7SBN - chains C and D of the 4 polymer chains in the assembly; structure by X-ray diffraction, 2.14 A resolution.

== Chain C (and D) ==
Name: Isoform 3 of Glutaminase kidney isoform, mitochondrial
From: Homo sapiens
Notes: EC 3.5.1.2; chain D of this document is another copy of the same molecule, construct and numbering; everything in this record applies to it too
UniProt: O94925 (GLSK_HUMAN), isoform O94925-3; residues 72-598 here = UniProt positions 72-598
Chain sequence (539 residues; each row starts with the number of its first residue):
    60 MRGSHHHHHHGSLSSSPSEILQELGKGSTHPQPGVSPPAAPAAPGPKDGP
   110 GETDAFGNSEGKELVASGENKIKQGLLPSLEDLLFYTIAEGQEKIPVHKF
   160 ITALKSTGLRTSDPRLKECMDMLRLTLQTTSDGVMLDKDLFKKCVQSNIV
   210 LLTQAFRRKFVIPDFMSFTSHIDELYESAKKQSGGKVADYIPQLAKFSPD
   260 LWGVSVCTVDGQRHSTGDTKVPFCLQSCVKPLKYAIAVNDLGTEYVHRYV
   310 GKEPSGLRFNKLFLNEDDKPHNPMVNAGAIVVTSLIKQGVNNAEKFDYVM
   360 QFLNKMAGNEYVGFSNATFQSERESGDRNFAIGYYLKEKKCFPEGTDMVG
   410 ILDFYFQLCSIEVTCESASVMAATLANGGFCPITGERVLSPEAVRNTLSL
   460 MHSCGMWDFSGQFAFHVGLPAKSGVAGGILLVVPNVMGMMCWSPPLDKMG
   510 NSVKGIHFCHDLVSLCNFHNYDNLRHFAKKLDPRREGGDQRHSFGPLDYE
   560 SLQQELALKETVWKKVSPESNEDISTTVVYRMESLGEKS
Disordered / not traced: 60-135, 150, 317-319, 547-598 (chain D: 60-134, 150, 191-192, 318-320, 547-598)
Differences from the reference sequence: initiating methionine (60); expression tag (61-71); engineered mutation W466 (Tyr in O94925)
Ligand contacts: glutamine (GLN): Y249, Q285, S286, N335, E381, N388, Y414, C418, W466, G483, V484
UniProt features mapped onto this chain:
  - region: G315 to F322 (Highly mobile activation loop)
  - binding site (substrate): S286, N335, E381, N388, Y414, V484
  - site: L72, S73 (Cleavage)
  - modified residue: K130 (N6-succinyllysine), K164 (N6-succinyllysine), K311 (N6-acetyllysine)
  - natural variant: R272 (R272K: In DEE71), P313 (P313L: In GDPAG), S482 (S482C: In CASGID)
  - mutagenesis: Y249 (Y249A: Loss of enzyme activity), S286 (S286A: Loss of enzyme activity), K289 (K289A: Loss of enzyme activity), F318 (F318Y: No effect on catalytic activity. Loss of inhibition by BPTES; when associated with S-322), L321 (L321A: Decreased enzyme activity), F322 (F322S: No effect on catalytic activity. Loss of inhibition by BPTES; when associated with Y-318), L323 (L323A: Decreased enzyme activity), Y394 (Y394A: Decreased enzyme activity; Y394L: No effect on catalytic activity. Loss of inhibition by BPTES)
What the authors report for this chain:
  - mutagenesis - Y466W: abolished catalytic activity on glutamine (citing earlier work)
  - mutagenesis - Y249F/Y466W: decreased binding to glutamine
  - mutagenesis - K320A/Y466W: increased binding to glutamine

== Chain C / chain D interface ==
Pairs across the interface - 19 pairs, chain C then chain D:
  K320(C) with Y394(D); K398(D)
  L321(C) with L321(D)
  D386(C) with Y393(D); K396(D), salt bridge; E397(D)
  R387(C) with E397(D)
  F389(C) with Y393(D), hydrophobic
  A390(C) with A390(D); Y393(D); Y394(D)
  Y393(C) with D386(D); F389(D), hydrophobic; A390(D); Y393(D), hydrophobic
  Y394(C) with A390(D)
  K396(C) with D386(D), salt bridge
  E397(C) with D386(D); R387(D)
Also at the interface, not in a pair above, chain C (11 interface residues in all): F322
Also at the interface, not in a pair above, chain D (11 interface residues in all): F322

== Overview ==
The chain C/chain D interface involves 11 residues from each chain; the contacts include 2 salt bridges. Its
one salt-bridged contact is D386(C)-K396(D). Ligands of chain C: glutamine. The paper reports that Y466W of
chain C abolishes catalytic activity on glutamine; Y249F/Y466W of chain C reduce binding to glutamine.
Chain C and chain D are both Isoform 3 of Glutaminase kidney isoform, mitochondrial (Homo sapiens); the
structure, Human glutaminase C (Y466W) with L-Gln, closed conformation, was determined by X-ray diffraction
together with 7SBM from the same study.
